Entry 7TYX (electron microscopy, 2.55 A resolution); this record covers chains R and A of the 7 polymer chains in the assembly.

# Chain R
Molecule: Calcitonin receptor
Source organism: Homo sapiens
UniProtKB: P30988 (CALCR_HUMAN), isoform P30988-2; residues 25-474 here = UniProt positions 25-474
Amino-acid sequence (501 residues; each row starts with the number of its first residue; numbers below 1 keep their minus sign (Met-7 is residue -7)):
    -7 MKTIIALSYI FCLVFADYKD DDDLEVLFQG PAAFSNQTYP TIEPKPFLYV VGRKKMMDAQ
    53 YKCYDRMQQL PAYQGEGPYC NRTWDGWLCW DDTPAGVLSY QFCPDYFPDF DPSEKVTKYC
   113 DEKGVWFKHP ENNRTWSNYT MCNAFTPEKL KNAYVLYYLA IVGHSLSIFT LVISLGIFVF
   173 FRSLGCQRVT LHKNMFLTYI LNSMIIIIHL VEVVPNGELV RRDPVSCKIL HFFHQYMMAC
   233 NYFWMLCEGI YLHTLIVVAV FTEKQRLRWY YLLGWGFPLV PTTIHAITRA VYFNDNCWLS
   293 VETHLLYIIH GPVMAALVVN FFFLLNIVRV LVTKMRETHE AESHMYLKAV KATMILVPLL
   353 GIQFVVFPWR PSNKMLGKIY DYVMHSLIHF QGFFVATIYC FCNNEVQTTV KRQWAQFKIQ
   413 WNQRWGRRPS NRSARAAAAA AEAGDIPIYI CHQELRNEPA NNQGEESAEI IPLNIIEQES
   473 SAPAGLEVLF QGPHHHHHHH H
Not modelled in the structure: -7 to 38, 114-116, 407-493
Differences from the reference sequence: expression tag (-7 to 24, 475-493); conflict Leu447 (Pro in P30988)
Swiss-Prot annotation at these positions:
  - glycosylation (N-linked (GlcNAc...) asparagine): Asn28, Asn73, Asn125, Asn130
  - natural variant: Leu447 (L447P: Probable protective factor against osteoporosis)
Cystine bridges: Cys55-Cys81, Cys72-Cys112, Cys95-Cys134, Cys219-Cys289
Covalent attachments: N-acetylglucosamine (NAG) linked to Asn73, Asn125, Asn130

# Chain A
Molecule: Guanine nucleotide-binding protein G(s) subunit alpha isoforms short
Source organism: Homo sapiens
UniProtKB: P63092 (GNAS2_HUMAN); numbering as in UniProt (aligned over 1-394)
Amino-acid sequence (394 residues; each row starts with the number of its first residue):
     1 MGCLGNSKTE DQRNEEKAQR EANKKIEKQL QKDKQVYRAT HRLLLLGAGE SGKNTIVKQM
    61 RILHVNGFNG EGGEEDPQAA RSNSDGEKAT KVQDIKNNLK EAIETIVAAM SNLVPPVELA
   121 NPENQFRVDY ILSVMNVPDF DFPPEFYEHA KALWEDEGVR ACYERSNEYQ LIDCAQYFLD
   181 KIDVIKQADY VPSDQDLLRC RVLTSGIFET KFQVDKVNFH MFDVGAQRDE RRKWIQCFND
   241 VTAIIFVVAS SSYNMVIRED NQTNRLQAAL KLFDSIWNNK WLRDTSVILF LNKQDLLAEK
   301 VLAGKSKIED YFPEFARYTT PEDATPEPGE DPRVTRAKYF IRDEFLRIST ASGDGRHYCY
   361 PHFTCAVDTE NIRRVFNDCR DIIQRMHLRQ YELL
Not modelled in the structure: 1-10, 61-203, 255-262
Differences from the reference sequence: conflict Asn54 (Ser in P63092), Ala226 (Gly in P63092), Ala268 (Glu in P63092), Lys271 (Asn in P63092), Asp274 (Lys in P63092), Lys280 (Arg in P63092), Asp284 (Thr in P63092), Thr285 (Ile in P63092)

# How chain R and chain A interact
Pairs across the interface - 37 pairs, chain R then chain A:
  Arg180(R) with Gln390(A); Tyr391(A)
  Tyr243(R) with Tyr391(A)
  Leu244(R) with Tyr391(A), hydrophobic
  Leu247(R) with His387(A)
  Ile248(R) with Gln384(A), hydrogen bond (backbone-side chain); Leu388(A), hydrophobic
  Val249(R) with Arg380(A), hydrogen bond (backbone-side chain)
  Val250(R) with Arg380(A)
  Val252(R) with Arg380(A); Ile383(A), hydrophobic; Gln384(A); His387(A)
  Phe253(R) with His41(A); Val217(A), hydrophobic; Phe376(A), hydrophobic; Arg380(A)
  Glu255(R) with Ala39(A)
  Val322(R) with Gln384(A)
  Leu323(R) with Leu388(A), hydrophobic; Leu393(A); Leu394(A), hydrophobic
  Lys326(R) with Asp381(A); Gln384(A); Arg385(A), hydrogen bond (backbone-side chain)
  Glu329(R) with Asp381(A)
  Thr330(R) with Tyr358(A); Arg385(A), hydrogen bond
  Ala344(R) with Leu393(A)
  Ile347(R) with Glu392(A); Leu393(A), hydrophobic
  Leu348(R) with Leu393(A), hydrophobic
  Asn395(R) with Glu392(A)
  Asn396(R) with Glu392(A), hydrogen bond (backbone-side chain)
  Glu397(R) with Arg389(A); Gln390(A); Glu392(A)
Also at the interface, not in a pair above, chain R (26 interface residues in all): His184, Ile319, Met327, Lys340, Cys394
Also at the interface, not in a pair above, chain A (20 interface residues in all): Phe219, Cys379

# Summary
26 residues of chain R and 20 residues of chain A are in contact, with 5 hydrogen bonds. Polar pairs include
Ile248(R)-Gln384(A), Val249(R)-Arg380(A) and Lys326(R)-Arg385(A). N-acetylglucosamine is covalently linked to
Asn73(R), Asn125(R) and Asn130(R).
Chain R is Calcitonin receptor and chain A is Guanine nucleotide-binding protein G(s) subunit alpha isoforms
short, both from Homo sapiens; the structure, Human Amylin2 Receptor in complex with Gs and rat amylin
peptide, was determined by electron microscopy, deposited together with 7TYF, 7TYH, 7TYI, 7TYL, 7TYN, 7TYO and
3 further entries.
